7P3X - chains B and M of the 4 polymer chains in the assembly; structure by electron microscopy, 9.10 A resolution (very low resolution: no residue pairs are listed; an interface is given only as per-side residue counts).

Chain B:
Protein: Y55_G0035830.mRNA.1.CDS.1
Source organism: Saccharomyces cerevisiae
Reference sequence: A0A7I9BYB9 (A0A7I9BYB9_YEASX); residues 1-809 here = UniProt positions 1-809
Sequence (809 residues; row label = number of the first residue in the row):
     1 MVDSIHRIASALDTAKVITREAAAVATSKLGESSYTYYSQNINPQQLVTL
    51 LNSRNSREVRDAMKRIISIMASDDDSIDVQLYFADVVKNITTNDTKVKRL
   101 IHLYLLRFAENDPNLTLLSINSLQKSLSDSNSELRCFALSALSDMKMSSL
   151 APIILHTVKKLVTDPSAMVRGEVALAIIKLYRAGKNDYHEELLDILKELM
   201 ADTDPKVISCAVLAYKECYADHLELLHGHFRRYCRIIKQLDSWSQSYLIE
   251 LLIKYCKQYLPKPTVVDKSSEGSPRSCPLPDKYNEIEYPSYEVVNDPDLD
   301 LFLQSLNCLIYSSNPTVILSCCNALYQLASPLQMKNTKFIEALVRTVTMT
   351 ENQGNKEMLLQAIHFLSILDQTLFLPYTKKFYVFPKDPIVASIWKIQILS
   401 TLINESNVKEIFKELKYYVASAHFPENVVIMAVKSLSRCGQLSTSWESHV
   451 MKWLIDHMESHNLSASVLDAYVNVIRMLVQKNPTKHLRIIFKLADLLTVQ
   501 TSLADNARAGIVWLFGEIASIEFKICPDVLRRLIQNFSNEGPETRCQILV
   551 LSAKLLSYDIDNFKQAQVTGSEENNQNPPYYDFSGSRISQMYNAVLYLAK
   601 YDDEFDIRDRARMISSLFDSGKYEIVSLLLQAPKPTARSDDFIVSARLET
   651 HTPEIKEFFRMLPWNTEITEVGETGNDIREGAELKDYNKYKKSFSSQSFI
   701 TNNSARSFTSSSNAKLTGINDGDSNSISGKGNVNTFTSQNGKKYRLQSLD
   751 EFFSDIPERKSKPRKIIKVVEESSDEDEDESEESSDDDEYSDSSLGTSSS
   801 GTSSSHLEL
Not modelled in the structure: 622-809
Reported in the primary citation:
  - conformationally variable residues (loop rearrangement): Tyr-259 to Tyr-291

Chain M:
Protein: AP-3 complex subunit mu
Source organism: Saccharomyces cerevisiae
Reference sequence: P38153 (AP3M_YEAST); residue numbers follow UniProt; this construct covers 1-483
Sequence (483 residues; each row starts with the number of its first residue):
     1 MYLSFYITDTKNKLIFQYLLGATAPSFKHLWTRVQSTCPQLLEDSSSDDY
    51 LDHSMVGRDLEVYKYFSVINKLNYWCLASTSKSKGPLDCFTFLETIDRIL
   101 LEYFDKDKLSIKKIVNNYDRISLIFNCCVEAGEPNVSDMLYVNKIKEAVP
   151 ERSDLSKFISSTAHNLQQAVQLPQQRQQQLQQNQISRGSNSLIENEEIVP
   201 WRTSRASKHENNELYVDLLETFHVVFEKKKSHLRLLTGSIHGIVDVRSYL
   251 NDNPLVAVKLNTMGNDIGIPSLHDCVEINDGVFSPSNITFIPPDGKFRLL
   301 EYSVDLSSQVKQSGVRMNSIGLMSLHFQNGLGKDSDEFELSLNIENFKKV
   351 SQVDDLKIDLQFNVENADPNEIAYKIKILRNTHGRFENSIIMGQGQWIFD
   401 KSTATGTVPVLRGCIEYENTGPNFTKKVDLQTVSLEYSYIGQSASGIYVE
   451 AIDIVSGLTIGKNTKLYKGAKYKTQTGNFQVRL
Not modelled in the structure: 26-38, 139-211

How chain B and chain M interact:
At this resolution (9 A) residue pairs are not listed: 78 residues of chain B and 91 of chain M lie at the interface.

Overview:
Chain B and chain M form an interface of 78 and 91 residues respectively. The paper reports conformational
variability at Tyr-259(B).
Here chain B is Y55_G0035830.mRNA.1.CDS.1 and chain M is AP-3 complex subunit mu, both from Saccharomyces
cerevisiae. Entry 7P3X (Homology model of the full-length AP-3 complex in a compact open conformation) was
determined by electron microscopy (same publication as 7P3Y and 7P3Z).
